PDB entry 7WGZ | electron microscopy, 4.50 A resolution (low resolution: residue-level contacts below are approximate; hydrogen-bond / salt-bridge calls are withheld) | chains A and B of the 3 polymer chains in the assembly

# Chain A (and B)
Molecule: Spike glycoprotein
From: Severe acute respiratory syndrome coronavirus 2
Notes: chain B of this document is another copy of the same molecule, construct and numbering; everything in this record applies to it too
Reference sequence: P0DTC2 (SPIKE_SARS2); numbering as in UniProt; present here: 14-676, 681-1211
Amino-acid sequence (1204 residues; row label = number of the first residue in the row; note: 4 numbers in that range are skipped by the numbering (no residue carries them; nothing is unmodelled there)):
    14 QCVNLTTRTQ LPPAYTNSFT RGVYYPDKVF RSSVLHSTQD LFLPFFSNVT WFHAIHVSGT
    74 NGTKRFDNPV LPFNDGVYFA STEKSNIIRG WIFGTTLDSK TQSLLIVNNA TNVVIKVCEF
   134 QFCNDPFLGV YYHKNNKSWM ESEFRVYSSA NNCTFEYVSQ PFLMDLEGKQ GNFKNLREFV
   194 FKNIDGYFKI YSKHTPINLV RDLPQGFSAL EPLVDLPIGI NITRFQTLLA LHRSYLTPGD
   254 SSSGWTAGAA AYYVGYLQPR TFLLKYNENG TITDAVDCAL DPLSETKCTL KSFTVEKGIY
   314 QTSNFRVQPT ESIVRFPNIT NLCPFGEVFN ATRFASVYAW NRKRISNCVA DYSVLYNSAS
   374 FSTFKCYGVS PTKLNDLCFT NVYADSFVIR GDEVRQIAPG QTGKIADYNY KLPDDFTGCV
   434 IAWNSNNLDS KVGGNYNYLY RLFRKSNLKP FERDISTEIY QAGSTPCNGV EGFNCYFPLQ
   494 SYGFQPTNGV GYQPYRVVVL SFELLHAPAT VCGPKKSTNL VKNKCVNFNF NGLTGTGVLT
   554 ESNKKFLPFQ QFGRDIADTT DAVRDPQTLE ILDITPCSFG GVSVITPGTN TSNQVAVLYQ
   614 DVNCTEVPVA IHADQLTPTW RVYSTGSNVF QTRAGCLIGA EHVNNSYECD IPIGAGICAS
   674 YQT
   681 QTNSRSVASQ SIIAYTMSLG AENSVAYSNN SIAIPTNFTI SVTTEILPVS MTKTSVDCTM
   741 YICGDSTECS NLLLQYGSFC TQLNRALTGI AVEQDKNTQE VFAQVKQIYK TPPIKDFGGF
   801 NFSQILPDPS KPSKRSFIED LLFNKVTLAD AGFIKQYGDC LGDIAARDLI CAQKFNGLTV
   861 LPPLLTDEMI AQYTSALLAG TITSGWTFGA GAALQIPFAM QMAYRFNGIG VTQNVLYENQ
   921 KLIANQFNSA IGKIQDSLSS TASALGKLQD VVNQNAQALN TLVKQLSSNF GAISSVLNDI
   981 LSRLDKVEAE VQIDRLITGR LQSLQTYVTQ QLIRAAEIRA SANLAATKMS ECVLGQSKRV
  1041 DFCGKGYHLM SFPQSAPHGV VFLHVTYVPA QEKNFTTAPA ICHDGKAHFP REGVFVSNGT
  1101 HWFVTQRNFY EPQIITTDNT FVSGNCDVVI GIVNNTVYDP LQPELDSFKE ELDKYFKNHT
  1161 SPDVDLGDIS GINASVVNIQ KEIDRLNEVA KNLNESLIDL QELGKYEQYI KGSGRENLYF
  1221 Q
Not modelled in the structure: 14-26, 70-81, 114-115, 144-165, 173-185, 243-262, 443-447, 471-489, 621-640, 681-689, 828-854, 1148-1221 (chain B: 14-26, 67-80, 141-163, 173-185, 197-199, 212-214, 243-262, 455-461, 467-490, 516-521, 621-640, 681-688, 828-853, 1148-1221)
Sequence notes: expression tag (1212-1221)
Covalent attachments: N-acetylglucosamine (NAG) linked to Asn282, Asn1074
Ligand contacts: N-acetylglucosamine (NAG; 2-acetamido-2-deoxy-beta-D-glucopyranose): Asn1098, Thr1100, His1101
Curated features (UniProtKB/Swiss-Prot):
  - region: Asn280 to Cys301 (Putative superantigen), Arg403 to Asp405 (Integrin-binding motif), Asn448 to Phe456 (Immunodominant HLA epitope recognized by the CD8+), Ser816 to Tyr837 (Fusion peptide 1), Lys835 to Phe855 (Fusion peptide 2), Asp1163 to Glu1202 (Heptad repeat 2)
  - site (Cleavage): Arg685, Ser686, Arg815, Ser816
  - glycosylation: Asn17 (N-linked (GlcNAc...) (complex) asparagine), Asn61 (N-linked (GlcNAc...) (hybrid) asparagine), Asn74 (N-linked (GlcNAc...) (complex) asparagine), Asn122 (N-linked (GlcNAc...) (hybrid) asparagine), Asn149 (N-linked (GlcNAc...) (complex) asparagine), Asn165 (N-linked (GlcNAc...) (complex) asparagine), Asn234 (N-linked (GlcNAc...) (high mannose) asparagine), Asn282 (N-linked (GlcNAc...) (complex) asparagine), Thr323 (O-linked (GalNAc) threonine), Ser325 (O-linked (HexNAc...) serine), Asn331 (N-linked (GlcNAc...) (complex) asparagine), Asn343 (N-linked (GlcNAc...) (complex) asparagine), Asn603 (N-linked (GlcNAc...) (hybrid) asparagine), Asn616 (N-linked (GlcNAc...) (complex) asparagine), Asn657 (N-linked (GlcNAc...) (complex) asparagine), Thr676 (O-linked (GlcNAc...) threonine), Asn709 (N-linked (GlcNAc...) (high mannose) asparagine), Asn717 (N-linked (GlcNAc...) (hybrid) asparagine), Asn801 (N-linked (GlcNAc...) (hybrid) asparagine), Asn1074 (N-linked (GlcNAc...) (hybrid) asparagine) and 5 more in UniProt
  - natural variant: Leu18 (L18F: In strain: Beta/B.1.351, Gamma/P.1 and 1 more), Thr19 (T19I: In strain: Omicron/BQ.1.1, Omicron/XBB.1.5 and 1 more; T19R: In strain: Delta/B.1.617.2, Omicron/BA.2 and 4 more), Thr20 (T20N: In strain: Gamma/P.1), Leu24 to Ala27 (sequence variant, change not given here; In strain: Omicron/BA.2, Omicron/BA.2.12.1 and 6 more), Pro26 (P26S: In strain: Gamma/P.1), Gln52 (Q52H: In strain: Omicron/EG.5.1), Ala67 (A67V: In strain: Eta/B.1.525, Omicron/BA.1), His69 to Val70 (deletion: In strain: Alpha/B.1.1.7, Eta/B.1.525 and 5 more), Gly75 (G75V: In strain: Lambda/C.37), Thr76 (T76I: In strain: Lambda/C.37), Asp80 (D80A: In strain: Beta/B.1.351), Val83 (V83A: In strain: Omicron/XBB.1.5, Omicron/EG.5.1), 77 further natural variant entries in UniProt
  - mutagenesis: His69 to Val70 (Increased incorporation of cleaved spike into virions), Asn121 (N121Q: Partial loss of biliverdin affinity), Arg190 (R190K: Partial loss of biliverdin affinity), Asn234 (N234Q: Increased resistance to neutralizing antibodies), Asn331 (N331Q: Reduced viral infectivity), Asn343 (N343Q: Reduced viral infectivity), Leu452 (L452R: Increased resistance to neutralizing antibodies. Decreases HLA binding to NF9 epitope. Increased binding affinity to human ACE2), Tyr453 (Y453F: Decreased HLA binding to NF9 epitope. Increased binding affinity to human ACE2), Ala475 (A475V: Increased resistance to neutralizing antibodies), Val483 (V483A: Increased resistance to neutralizing antibodies), Glu484 (E484D: Increased replication in human TMEM106B overexpressing cells), Phe490 (F490L: Increased resistance to neutralizing antibodies and human covalescent sera neutralization), 7 further mutagenesis entries in UniProt
From the paper describing this entry:
  - conformationally variable residues (order/disorder transition): Thr259, Tyr636

# Interface between chain A and chain B
Residue-residue contacts (94; chain A residue first):
  Gln314(A) - Ser735(B)
  Asn317(A) - Asp737(B)
  Arg319(A) - Asp745(B)
  Gly381(A) - Arg983(B)
  Gly381(A) - Leu984(B)
  Val382(A) - Arg983(B)
  Val382(A) - Leu984(B)
  Ser383(A) - Arg983(B)
  Ser383(A) - Leu984(B)
  Ser383(A) - Asp985(B)
  Ser383(A) - Glu988(B)
  Thr385(A) - Asp985(B)
  Lys386(A) - Ser982(B)
  Lys386(A) - Arg983(B)
  Lys386(A) - Leu984(B)
  Lys386(A) - Asp985(B)
  Leu390(A) - Arg983(B)
  Tyr396(A) - Pro230(B)
  Thr430(A) - Arg983(B)
  Leu517(A) - Arg983(B)
  Lys558(A) - Phe43(B)
  Lys558(A) - Asn282(B)
  Phe559(A) - Phe43(B)
  Phe562(A) - Lys41(B)
  Gln563(A) - Lys41(B)
  Gln563(A) - Val42(B)
  Gln563(A) - Phe43(B)
  Gln564(A) - Lys41(B)
  Phe565(A) - Val42(B)
  Phe565(A) - Phe43(B)
  Gly566(A) - Phe43(B)
  Arg567(A) - Val42(B)
  Arg567(A) - Phe43(B)
  Ala570(A) - Val963(B)
  Pro589(A) - Asn856(B)
  Phe592(A) - Phe855(B)
  Pro665(A) - Leu864(B)
  Ala668(A) - Pro863(B)
  Ala668(A) - Leu864(B)
  Gly669(A) - Leu864(B)
  Met697(A) - Leu865(B)
  Leu699(A) - Ile788(B)
  Leu699(A) - Met869(B)
  Leu699(A) - Gln872(B)
  Ala701(A) - Gln787(B)
  Ala701(A) - Ile788(B)
  Glu702(A) - Ile788(B)
  Glu702(A) - Lys790(B)
  Asn703(A) - Gln787(B)
  Asn703(A) - Ile788(B)
  Asn703(A) - Tyr789(B)
  Ser704(A) - Lys790(B)
  Val705(A) - Tyr789(B)
  Ala706(A) - Gln895(B)
  Tyr707(A) - Phe797(B)
  Tyr707(A) - Ile896(B)
  Tyr707(A) - Phe898(B)
  Ser711(A) - Pro897(B)
  Ile712(A) - Gln895(B)
  Ile712(A) - Ile896(B)
  Ala713(A) - Leu894(B)
  Ala713(A) - Gln895(B)
  Pro715(A) - Leu894(B)
  Lys947(A) - Lys776(B)
  Thr961(A) - Gln762(B)
  Gln965(A) - Ser758(B)
  Gln965(A) - Phe759(B)
  Gln965(A) - Gln762(B)
  Ser968(A) - Gln755(B)
  Ser968(A) - Tyr756(B)
  Asn969(A) - Gln755(B)
  Phe970(A) - Gln755(B)
  Phe970(A) - Tyr756(B)
  Gly971(A) - Gln755(B)
  Ala972(A) - Gln755(B)
  Gln1002(A) - Leu1001(B)
  Thr1006(A) - Gln1005(B)
  Ile1013(A) - Leu1012(B)
  Arg1039(A) - Glu1031(B)
  Arg1039(A) - Arg1039(B)
  Tyr1047(A) - Ala890(B)
  Ala1078(A) - Met900(B)
  Pro1079(A) - Met900(B)
  Pro1079(A) - Tyr917(B)
  Phe1089(A) - Gln913(B)
  Phe1089(A) - Tyr917(B)
  Pro1090(A) - Gln913(B)
  Arg1107(A) - Tyr904(B)
  Arg1107(A) - Asn907(B)
  Phe1121(A) - Thr912(B)
  Ser1123(A) - Asn914(B)
  Ser1123(A) - Glu918(B)
  Val1128(A) - Glu918(B)
  Val1129(A) - Tyr917(B)
Other interface residues (no listed pair), chain A (84 interface residues in all): Ser316, Arg355, Arg357, Asn394, Ile569, Gln613, Ala647, Ile666, Ser708, Asn709, Asn710, Gln957, Gln1005, Thr1009, Glu1017, Val1040, Asp1041, Gly1046, Glu1072, Asn1074, Thr1077, Gly1093, Ile1130
Other interface residues (no listed pair), chain B (73 interface residues in all): Tyr200, Pro225, Arg765, Pro792, Lys854, Thr859, Leu861, Pro862, Thr866, Tyr873, Trp886, Ala893, Lys921, Lys986, Gln1002, Thr1009, Ile1013, Arg1019, Thr1027, Ser1030, Gly1035, Glu1111

# Overview
Chain A and chain B form an interface of 84 and 73 residues respectively. Ligands of chain A:
N-acetylglucosamine. Covalently linked N-acetylglucosamine: at Asn282(A) and Asn1074(A). UniProt lists 21
mutagenesis sites on chain A. The paper reports conformational variability at Thr259(A) and Tyr636(A).
Both chains are Spike glycoprotein (Severe acute respiratory syndrome coronavirus 2). Entry 7WGZ (SARS-CoV-2
spike glycoprotein trimer in open state) was determined by electron microscopy together with 7WGV, 7WGX and
7WGY from the same study.
